Entry 6V24 (X-ray diffraction, 1.90 A resolution); this record covers chains A and B of the 4 polymer chains in the assembly.

== Chain A ==
Name: L-asparaginase 2
Organism: Escherichia coli (strain K12)
Notes: EC 3.5.1.1
UniProtKB: P00805 (ASPG2_ECOLI); residues 1-326 here correspond to UniProt positions 23-348 (UniProt number = residue number + 22)
Sequence (333 residues; numbered -6 to 326; the number before each row is that of its first residue; numbers below 1 keep their minus sign (Met-6 is residue -6)):
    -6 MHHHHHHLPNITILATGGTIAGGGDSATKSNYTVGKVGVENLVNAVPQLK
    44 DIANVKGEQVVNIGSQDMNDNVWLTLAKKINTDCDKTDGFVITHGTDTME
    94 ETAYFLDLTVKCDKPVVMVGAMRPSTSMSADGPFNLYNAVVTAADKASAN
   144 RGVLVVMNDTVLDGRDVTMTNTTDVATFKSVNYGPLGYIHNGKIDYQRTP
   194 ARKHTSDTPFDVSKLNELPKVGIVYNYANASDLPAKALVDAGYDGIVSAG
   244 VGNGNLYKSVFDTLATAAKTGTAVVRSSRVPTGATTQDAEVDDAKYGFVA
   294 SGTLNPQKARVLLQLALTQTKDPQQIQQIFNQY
Disordered / not traced: -6 to -1
Construct notes: expression tag (-6 to 0); engineered mutation Met162 (Lys184 in P00805)
Disulfides: Cys77-Cys105
Ligand contacts: aspartic acid (ASP): Gly11, Thr12, Tyr25, Val27, Gly57, Ser58, Gln59, Gly88, Thr89, Asp90, Ala114, Met115
Swiss-Prot annotation at these positions:
  - active site: Thr12 (O-isoaspartyl threonine intermediate)
  - binding site (substrate): Ser58, Gln59, Thr89, Asp90

== Chain B ==
Name: L-asparaginase 2
Organism: Escherichia coli (strain K12)
Notes: EC 3.5.1.1
UniProtKB: P00805 (ASPG2_ECOLI); residues 1-326 here correspond to UniProt positions 23-348 (UniProt number = residue number + 22)
Sequence (333 residues; row label = number of the first residue in the row; numbers below 1 keep their minus sign (Met-6 is residue -6)):
    -6 MHHHHHHLPNITILATGGXIAGGGDSATKSNYTVGKVGVENLVNAVPQLK
    44 DIANVKGEQVVNIGSQDMNDNVWLTLAKKINTDCDKTDGFVITHGTDTME
    94 ETAYFLDLTVKCDKPVVMVGAMRPSTSMSADGPFNLYNAVVTAADKASAN
   144 RGVLVVMNDTVLDGRDVTMTNTTDVATFKSVNYGPLGYIHNGKIDYQRTP
   194 ARKHTSDTPFDVSKLNELPKVGIVYNYANASDLPAKALVDAGYDGIVSAG
   244 VGNGNLYKSVFDTLATAAKTGTAVVRSSRVPTGATTQDAEVDDAKYGFVA
   294 SGTLNPQKARVLLQLALTQTKDPQQIQQIFNQY
Disordered / not traced: -6 to -1
Construct notes: expression tag (-6 to 0); conflict AEI_12 (Thr34 in P00805); engineered mutation Met162 (Lys184 in P00805)
Modified / non-standard residues: AEI (threonine-aspartic ester) at position 12
Disulfides: Cys77-Cys105
Swiss-Prot annotation at these positions:
  - binding site (substrate): Ser58, Gln59, Thr89, Asp90

== How chain A and chain B interact ==
Residue-residue contacts - 42 pairs, chain A then chain B:
  Ala20(A) with Gln41(B)
  Thr21(A) with Gln41(B); Tyr130(B); Asn184(B)
  Lys22(A) with Asn184(B)
  Ser23(A) with His183(B); Asn184(B), hydrogen bond (backbone-side chain)
  Val39(A) with Met121(B), hydrophobic
  Gln41(A) with Ala20(B); Thr21(B); Met121(B)
  Arg116(A) with Phe127(B); Asn151(B); Asp152(B), salt bridge
  Met121(A) with Val39(B), hydrophobic; Gln41(B); Pro126(B); Phe127(B); Tyr130(B), hydrophobic
  Ser122(A) with Ala123(B), hydrogen bond (side chain-backbone); Asp124(B); Pro126(B); Phe127(B), hydrogen bond (side chain-backbone)
  Ala123(A) with Ser122(B), hydrogen bond (backbone-side chain)
  Asp124(A) with Ser122(B)
  Pro126(A) with Met121(B); Ser122(B)
  Phe127(A) with Arg116(B); Met121(B); Ser122(B), hydrogen bond (backbone-side chain)
  Tyr130(A) with Thr21(B)
  Asn151(A) with Arg116(B); Asp167(B), hydrogen bond; Val168(B)
  Asp152(A) with Arg116(B), salt bridge
  Asp167(A) with Asn151(B), hydrogen bond
  Val168(A) with Asn151(B); Val168(B), hydrophobic
  Ala169(A) with Ala169(B), hydrophobic
  His183(A) with Ser23(B)
  Asn184(A) with Lys22(B); Ser23(B), hydrogen bond (side chain-backbone)
Other interface residues (no listed pair), chain A (23 interface residues in all): Gly125, Thr166
Other interface residues (no listed pair), chain B (24 interface residues in all): Asn24, Gly125, Thr166

== In short ==
23 residues of chain A face 24 of chain B across their interface; the contacts include 8 hydrogen bonds and 2
salt bridges. Among the polar pairs are Arg116(A)-Asp152(B), Asp152(A)-Arg116(B) and Ser23(A)-Asn184(B). Bound
to chain A: aspartic acid.
Chain A is L-asparaginase 2 and chain B is L-asparaginase 2, both from Escherichia coli (strain K12); the
structure, Complex of mutant (K162M) of E. coli L-asparaginase II with L-Asp. Covalent acyl-enzyme
intermediate, was determined by X-ray diffraction (same publication as 6V25).
